PDB entry 3CIG | X-ray diffraction, 2.66 A resolution | chain A

== Chain A ==
Protein: Toll-like receptor 3
From: Mus musculus
Notes: fragment: mouse TLR3 ectodomain
UniProt: Q99MB1 (TLR3_MOUSE); residues 27-703 here correspond to UniProt positions 28-704 (UniProt number = residue number + 1)
Chain sequence (697 residues; each row starts with the number of its first residue):
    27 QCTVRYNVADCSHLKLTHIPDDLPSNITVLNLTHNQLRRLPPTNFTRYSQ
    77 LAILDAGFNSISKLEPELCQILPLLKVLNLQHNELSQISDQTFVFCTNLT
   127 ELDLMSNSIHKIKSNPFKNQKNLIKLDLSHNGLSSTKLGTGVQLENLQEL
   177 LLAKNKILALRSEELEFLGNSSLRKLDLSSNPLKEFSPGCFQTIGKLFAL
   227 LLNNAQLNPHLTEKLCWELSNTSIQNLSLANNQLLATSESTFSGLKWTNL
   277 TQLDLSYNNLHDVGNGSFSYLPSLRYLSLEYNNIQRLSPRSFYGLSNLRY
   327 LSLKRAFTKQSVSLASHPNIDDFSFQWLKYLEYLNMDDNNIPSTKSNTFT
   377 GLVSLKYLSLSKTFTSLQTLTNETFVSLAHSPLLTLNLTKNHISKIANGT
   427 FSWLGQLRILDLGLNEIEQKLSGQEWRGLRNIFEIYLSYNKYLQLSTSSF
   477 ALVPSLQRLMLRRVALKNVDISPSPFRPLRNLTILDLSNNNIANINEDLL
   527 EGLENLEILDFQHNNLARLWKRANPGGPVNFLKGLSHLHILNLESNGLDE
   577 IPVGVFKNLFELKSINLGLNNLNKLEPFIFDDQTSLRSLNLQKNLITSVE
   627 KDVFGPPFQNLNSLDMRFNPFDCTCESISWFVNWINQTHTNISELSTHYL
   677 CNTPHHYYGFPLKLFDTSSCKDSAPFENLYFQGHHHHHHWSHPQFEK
Not modelled in the structure: 547-554, 698-723
Sequence notes: expression tag (704-723)
Cystine bridges: Cys28-Cys37, Cys95-Cys122, Cys649-Cys677, Cys651-Cys696
Covalent attachments: N-acetylglucosamine (NAG) linked to Asn70, Asn196, Asn291, Asn398, Asn507, Asn662, Asn667; glycan linked to Asn252, Asn275, Asn413, Asn424
Curated features (UniProtKB/Swiss-Prot):
  - glycosylation (N-linked (GlcNAc...) asparagine): Asn52, Asn57, Asn70, Asn124, Asn196, Asn247, Asn252, Asn275, Asn291, Asn398, Asn413, Asn424, Asn507, Asn662, Asn667
What the authors report for this chain:
  - post-translational modification sites: Asn413
  - mutagenesis - H39A, H60A: abolished signaling in response to dsRNA
  - mutagenesis - H108A: unchanged signaling
  - mutagenesis - H108E: abolished signaling

== In short ==
N-acetylglucosamine is covalently linked to Asn70, Asn196, Asn291, Asn398, Asn507 and Asn662 and 1 more. The
paper reports that H39A and H60A abolish signaling in response to dsRNA; a modification site at Asn413; 4
substitutions were tested in all.
Chain A is Toll-like receptor 3 (Mus musculus); the structure, Crystal structure of mouse TLR3 ectodomain, was
determined by X-ray diffraction, deposited together with 3CIY.
